4NXV - chain A; structure by X-ray diffraction, 2.30 A resolution.

== Chain A ==
Protein: Mitochondrial dynamic protein MID51
From: Homo sapiens
UniProtKB: Q9NQG6 (MID51_HUMAN); residues 119-463 here = UniProt positions 119-463
Amino-acid sequence (347 residues; row label = number of the first residue in the row):
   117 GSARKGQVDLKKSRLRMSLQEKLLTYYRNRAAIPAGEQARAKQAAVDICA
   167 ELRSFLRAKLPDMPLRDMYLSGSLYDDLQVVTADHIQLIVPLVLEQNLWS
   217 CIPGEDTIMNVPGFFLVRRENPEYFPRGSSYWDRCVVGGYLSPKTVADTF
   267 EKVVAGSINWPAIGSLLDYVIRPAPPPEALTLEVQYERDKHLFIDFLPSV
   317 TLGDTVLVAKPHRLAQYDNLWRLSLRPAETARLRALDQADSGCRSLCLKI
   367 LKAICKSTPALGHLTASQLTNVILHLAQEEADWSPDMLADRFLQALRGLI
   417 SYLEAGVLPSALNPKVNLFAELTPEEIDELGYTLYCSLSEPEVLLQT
Disordered / not traced: 117-131, 293, 463
Construct notes: expression tag (117-118)
Ligand contacts: GDP (guanosine-5'-diphosphate): Ser-187, Gly-188, Ser-189, Gln-195, His-201, Gln-203, Leu-313, Val-324, Lys-326, Arg-338, Ser-340, Leu-341, Arg-342, Pro-343, Lys-368, Ala-382
Curated features (UniProtKB/Swiss-Prot):
  - region (Important for interaction with DNM1L): Ala-160 to Arg-169, Arg-234 to Pro-242
  - binding site (ADP): Ser-187, Ser-189, His-201, Ser-340, Arg-342, Lys-368
  - natural variant: Arg-146 (R146W: In OPA14; uncertain significance), Tyr-240 (Y240N: In OPA14; uncertain significance)
  - mutagenesis: His-201 (H201D: Abolishes nucleotide-binding, but not DNM1L recruitment; when associated with E-342; E-368 and E-372), Arg-235 (R235A: No effect on mitochondrial localization. Impairs DNM1L recruitment), Pro-238 to Pro-242 (No effect on mitochondrial localization. Impairs DNM1L recruitment), Arg-342 (R342E: Abolishes nucleotide-binding, but not DNM1L recruitment; when associated with D-201; E-368 and E-372), Lys-368 (K368E: Abolishes nucleotide-binding, but not DNM1L recruitment; when associated with D-201; E-342 and E-372), Lys-372 (K372E: Abolishes nucleotide-binding, but not DNM1L recruitment; when associated with D-201; E-342 and E-368)
From the paper describing this entry:
  - binding site for GDP: Ser-187, Ser-189, His-201, Gln-203, Ser-340, Arg-342, Lys-368
  - mutagenesis - H201D/R342E/K368E/K372E: abolished binding to GDP
  - mutagenesis - H201D/R342E/K368E/K372E: unchanged binding to Drp1
  - mutagenesis - R235A: abolished binding to Drp1

== Summary ==
Chain A binds GDP. Curated annotation (UniProt) lists 6 ADP-binding residues and 10 mutagenesis sites. The
paper reports a binding site for GDP at Ser-187, Ser-189 and His-201 among others; H201D/R342E/K368E/K372E
abolish binding to GDP.
Chain A is Mitochondrial dynamic protein MID51 (Homo sapiens); the structure, Crystal structure of the
cytosolic domain of human MiD51, was determined by X-ray diffraction together with 4NXT, 4NXU, 4NXW and 4NXX
from the same study.
